2XON - chain A; structure by X-ray diffraction, 1.40 A resolution.

== Chain A ==
Molecule: Arabinogalactan endo-1,4-beta-galactosidase
From: Thermotoga maritima
Notes: fragment: carbohydrate-binding modules, residues 461-606
UniProt: Q9X0S8 (Q9X0S8_THEMA); residues 21-166 here correspond to UniProt positions 461-606 (UniProt number = residue number + 440)
Amino-acid sequence (152 residues; each row starts with the number of its first residue):
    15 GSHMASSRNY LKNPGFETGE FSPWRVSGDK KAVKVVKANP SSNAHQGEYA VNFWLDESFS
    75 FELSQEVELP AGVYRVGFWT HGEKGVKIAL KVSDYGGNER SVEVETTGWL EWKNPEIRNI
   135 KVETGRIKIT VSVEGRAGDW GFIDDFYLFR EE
Unresolved in the structure: 15-20, 166
Construct notes: expression tag (15-20)
Ion coordination: Ca2+: Gly29, Glu31, Gln60, Tyr63, Asp158

== In short ==
The Ca2+ site is built by Gly29, Glu31, Gln60, Tyr63 and Asp158.
Chain A is Arabinogalactan endo-1,4-beta-galactosidase (Thermotoga maritima); the structure, Structure of
TmCBM61 in complex with beta-1,4-galactotriose at 1.4 A resolution, was determined by X-ray diffraction (same
publication as 2XOM).
